9UDA - chains B and E of the 6 polymer chains in the assembly; structure by electron microscopy, 2.61 A resolution.

[Chain B]
Protein: Na(+)-translocating NADH-quinone reductase subunit B
Organism: Vibrio cholerae O395
Notes: EC 7.2.1.1
UniProtKB: A5F5X0 (NQRB_VIBC3); residues 1-415 here = UniProt positions 1-415
Sequence (415 residues; each row starts with the number of its first residue):
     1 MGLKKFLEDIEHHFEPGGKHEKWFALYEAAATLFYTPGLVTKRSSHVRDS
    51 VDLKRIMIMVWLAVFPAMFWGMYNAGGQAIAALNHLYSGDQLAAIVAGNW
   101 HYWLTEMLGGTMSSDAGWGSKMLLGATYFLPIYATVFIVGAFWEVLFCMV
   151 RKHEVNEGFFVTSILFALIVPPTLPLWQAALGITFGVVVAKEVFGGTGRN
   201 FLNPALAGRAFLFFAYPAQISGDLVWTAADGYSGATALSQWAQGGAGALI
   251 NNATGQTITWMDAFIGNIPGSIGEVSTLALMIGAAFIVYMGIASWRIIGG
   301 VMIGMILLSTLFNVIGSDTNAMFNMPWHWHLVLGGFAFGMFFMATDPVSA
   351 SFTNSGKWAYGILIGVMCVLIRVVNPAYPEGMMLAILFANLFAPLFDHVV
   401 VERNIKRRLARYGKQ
Not modelled in the structure: 1, 414-415
Sequence notes: engineered mutation A141 (Gly in A5F5X0)
Swiss-Prot annotation at these positions:
  - modified residue: T236 (FMN phosphoryl threonine)
  - mutagenesis: F185 (F185A: Decreases riboflavin content), W226 (W226L: Decreases riboflavin content)
Ligand contacts:
  - FMN (flavin mononucleotide), molecule 1: I169, L206, R209, F213, W226, T236, A237, L238, S239, G270, S271, E274, G334, G335, F338, G339, M343, Y378, P379, E380, G381, M382, M383, L384
  - FMN, molecule 2: F213, F214, P217, S221, G222, D223, Q243, A377, Y378
  - Korormicin (IQT): L33, K54, M57, I58, F137, A141, E144, V145, N156, E157, G158, F159, F160
  - riboflavin (RBF): I56, M57, V60, G158, V161, T162, L165, K191, G196, T197, G198, R199, N200, L202, N203, P204, A205, I292, F342, M343, T345, D346, P347, V348, S349
Reported in the primary citation:
  - mutagenesis - G141A (160-fold): decreased binding to Korormicin (citing earlier work)
  - mutagenesis - G141A: decreased binding to korormicin A (citing earlier work)

[Chain E]
Protein: Na(+)-translocating NADH-quinone reductase subunit E
Organism: Vibrio cholerae O395
Notes: EC 7.2.1.1
UniProtKB: A5F5Y5 (NQRE_VIBC3); residue numbers follow UniProt; this construct covers 1-198
Sequence (198 residues; numbered 1 to 198; the number before each row is that of its first residue):
     1 MEHYISLLVKSIFIENMALSFFLGMCTFLAVSKKVKTSFGLGIAVIVVLT
    51 ISVPVNNLVYNLVLKPDALVEGVDLSFLNFITFIGVIAALVQILEMILDR
   101 FFPPLYNALGIFLPLITVNCAIFGGVSFMVQRDYSFAESVVYGFGSGVGW
   151 MLAIVALAGIREKMKYSDVPPGLRGLGITFITAGLMALGFMSFSGVQL
Bound ions: 2Fe-2S cluster Fe: C26, C120 (shared with 2 residues of chain D)
Ligand contacts: 2Fe-2S cluster (FES): G24, M25, C26, N119, C120

[Chain B / chain E interface]
Contacting residue pairs (40; chain B residue first):
  R151(B) - D168(E)  salt bridge
  R151(B) - P170(E)
  H153(B) - D168(E)  salt bridge
  V189(B) - I181(E)
  V193(B) - V169(E)
  V193(B) - P170(E)
  V193(B) - L173(E)  hydrophobic
  V193(B) - I178(E)
  F194(B) - M164(E)  hydrophobic
  F194(B) - S167(E)
  F194(B) - D168(E)  hydrogen bond (backbone-backbone)
  F194(B) - I178(E)  hydrophobic
  F194(B) - T182(E)
  G195(B) - D168(E)  hydrogen bond (backbone-backbone)
  G198(B) - Y166(E)
  R199(B) - Y166(E)  hydrogen bond (side chain-backbone)
  R199(B) - S167(E)  hydrogen bond (backbone-side chain)
  F201(B) - I160(E)  hydrophobic
  F201(B) - T182(E)
  L202(B) - L185(E)  hydrophobic
  F214(B) - M191(E)  hydrophobic
  V348(B) - K163(E)  hydrogen bond (backbone-side chain)
  F352(B) - K163(E)
  M367(B) - S192(E)
  M367(B) - F193(E)  hydrophobic
  I371(B) - S192(E)
  V374(B) - Q197(E)
  N375(B) - S192(E)  hydrogen bond (side chain-backbone)
  N375(B) - G195(E)
  P376(B) - G195(E)
  Y378(B) - S194(E)  hydrogen bond
  L384(B) - S192(E)
  F388(B) - G189(E)
  F388(B) - F193(E)  hydrophobic
  L391(B) - I160(E)
  L391(B) - M186(E)
  P394(B) - G159(E)
  L395(B) - V155(E)  hydrophobic
  H398(B) - V35(E)
  H398(B) - K36(E)
Interface residues without a listed pair, chain B (33 interface residues in all): N200, A207, A210, S349, A350, A377, L387, F392
Interface residues without a listed pair, chain E (31 interface residues in all): L152, A156, P171, L188, F190, V196

[Overview]
The interface between chain B and chain E involves 33 residues on one side and 31 on the other; the contacts
include 7 hydrogen bonds and 2 salt bridges. Among the polar pairs are R151(B)-D168(E), H153(B)-D168(E) and
R199(B)-Y166(E). The paper reports that G141A of chain B reduces binding to Korormicin; G141A of chain B
reduces binding to korormicin A.
Here chain B is Na(+)-translocating NADH-quinone reductase subunit B and chain E is Na(+)-translocating
NADH-quinone reductase subunit E, both from Vibrio cholerae O395. Entry 9UDA (Cryo-EM structure of
Na+-translocating NADH-ubiquinone oxidoreductase NqrB-G141A mutant from Vibrio cholerae reduced by NADH, with
bound ...) was determined by electron microscopy (same publication as 9U5G, 9UD3, 9UD4, 9UD5, 9UD6, 9UD8 and 4
further entries).
